4TUL - chains H and L of the 3 polymer chains in the assembly; structure by X-ray diffraction, 1.40 A resolution.

== Chain H ==
Molecule: Heavy chain of monoclonal antibody against neuroblastoma associated antigen
Source organism: Mus musculus
Notes: antibody fragment or engineered binder
Sequence (214 residues; each row starts with the number of its first residue):
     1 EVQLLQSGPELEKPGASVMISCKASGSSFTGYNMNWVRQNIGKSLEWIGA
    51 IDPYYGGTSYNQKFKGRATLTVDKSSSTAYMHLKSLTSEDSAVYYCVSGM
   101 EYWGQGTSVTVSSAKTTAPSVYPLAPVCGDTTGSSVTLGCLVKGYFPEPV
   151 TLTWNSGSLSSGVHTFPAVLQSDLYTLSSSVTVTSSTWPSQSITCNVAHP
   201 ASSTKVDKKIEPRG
Disordered / not traced: 1, 27, 129-133, 214
Disulfide bonds: C22-C96, C140-C195
What the authors report for this chain:
  - mutagenesis - N33A, N35A: abolished binding to GD2
  - mutagenesis - A50K: decreased binding to GD2

== Chain L ==
Molecule: Light chain of monoclonal antibody against neuroblastoma associated antigen
Source organism: Mus musculus
Notes: antibody fragment or engineered binder
Sequence (220 residues; numbered 1 to 220; the number before each row is that of its first residue):
     1 DVVMTQTPLSLPVSLGDQASISCRSSQSLVHRNGNTYLHWYLQKPGQSPK
    51 LLIHKVSNRFSGVPDRFSGSGSGTDFTLKISRVEAEDLGVYFCSQSTHVP
   101 PLTFGAGTKLELKRADAAPTVSIFPPSSEQLTSGGASVVCFLNNFYPKDI
   151 NVKWKIDGSERQNGVLNSWTDQDSKDSTYSMSSTLTLTKDEYERHNSYTC
   201 EATHKTSTSPIVKSFNRNEC
Disordered / not traced: 219-220
Disulfide bonds: C23-C93, C140-C200
What the authors report for this chain:
  - mutagenesis - H31N, S96A: abolished binding to GD2

== Chain H / chain L interface ==
Contacting residue pairs (68; chain H residue first):
  Q39(H) - Q43(L)  hydrogen bond
  Q39(H) - F92(L)
  K43(H) - F92(L)
  L45(H) - F92(L)  hydrophobic
  L45(H) - F104(L)  hydrophobic
  W47(H) - P100(L)  hydrophobic
  W47(H) - P101(L)  hydrophobic
  W47(H) - L102(L)
  S59(H) - P100(L)
  Y60(H) - P100(L)
  N61(H) - P101(L)
  Y95(H) - Q43(L)  hydrogen bond
  Y95(H) - Q47(L)
  Y95(H) - S48(L)
  Y95(H) - P49(L)
  M100(H) - Y41(L)  hydrogen bond (backbone-side chain)
  M100(H) - L102(L)  hydrophobic
  M100(H) - F104(L)  hydrophobic
  E101(H) - L51(L)
  Y102(H) - F60(L)
  W103(H) - Y41(L)
  W103(H) - S48(L)
  W103(H) - P49(L)
  G104(H) - S48(L)  hydrogen bond (backbone-side chain)
  Q105(H) - S48(L)
  V121(H) - E129(L)
  Y122(H) - S127(L)
  Y122(H) - Q130(L)
  P123(H) - S127(L)
  L124(H) - F124(L)
  L124(H) - V139(L)  hydrophobic
  A125(H) - F124(L)
  V127(H) - I123(L)
  V127(H) - P125(L)
  T137(H) - S122(L)
  T137(H) - F124(L)
  G139(H) - F141(L)
  L141(H) - S137(L)
  K143(H) - Q130(L)
  K143(H) - S137(L)
  K143(H) - T186(L)
  H164(H) - N143(L)
  H164(H) - N144(L)  hydrogen bond
  H164(H) - D173(L)
  H164(H) - S180(L)  hydrogen bond
  F166(H) - F141(L)  hydrophobic
  F166(H) - N143(L)
  F166(H) - S168(L)
  F166(H) - T170(L)
  F166(H) - S180(L)
  F166(H) - M181(L)
  F166(H) - S182(L)
  P167(H) - S168(L)  hydrogen bond (backbone-side chain)
  P167(H) - W169(L)
  V169(H) - L166(L)  hydrophobic
  V169(H) - N167(L)
  V169(H) - S168(L)
  Q171(H) - V165(L)  hydrogen bond (side chain-backbone)
  Q171(H) - L166(L)
  T176(H) - L166(L)
  S178(H) - F141(L)
  S178(H) - S182(L)  hydrogen bond
  S179(H) - F141(L)
  S180(H) - F141(L)
  S180(H) - N143(L)  hydrogen bond
  K208(H) - E129(L)  salt bridge
  R213(H) - P125(L)  hydrogen bond (side chain-backbone)
  R213(H) - P126(L)  hydrogen bond (side chain-backbone)
Other interface residues (no listed pair), chain H (40 interface residues in all): V37, S44, E46, P126, L138
Other interface residues (no listed pair), chain L (40 interface residues in all): A106, S133, T184, F215

== Summary ==
Chain H and chain L each contribute 40 residues to their interface, with 12 hydrogen bonds and 1 salt bridge.
Polar contacts include K208(H)-E129(L), Q39(H)-Q43(L) and Y95(H)-Q43(L). The paper reports that N33A and N35A
of chain H abolish binding to GD2; H31N and S96A of chain L abolish binding to GD2.
Chain H is Heavy chain of monoclonal antibody against neuroblastoma associated antigen and chain L is Light
chain of monoclonal antibody against neuroblastoma associated antigen, both from Mus musculus; the structure,
Crystal structure of monoclonal antibody against neuroblastoma associated antigen, was determined by X-ray
diffraction together with 4TRP, 4TUJ, 4TUK and 4TUO from the same study.
